Entry 7YMS (electron microscopy, 2.90 A resolution); this record covers chains C and D of the 6 polymer chains in the assembly.

Chain C:
Molecule: Capsid protein VP3
Source organism: Coxsackievirus A16
Notes: EC 3.4.22.29, 3.6.1.15, 3.4.22.28, 2.7.7.48
UniProtKB: A9LXZ4 (A9LXZ4_9ENTO); residues 1-242 here correspond to UniProt positions 324-565 (UniProt number = residue number + 323)
Amino-acid sequence (242 residues; each row starts with the number of its first residue):
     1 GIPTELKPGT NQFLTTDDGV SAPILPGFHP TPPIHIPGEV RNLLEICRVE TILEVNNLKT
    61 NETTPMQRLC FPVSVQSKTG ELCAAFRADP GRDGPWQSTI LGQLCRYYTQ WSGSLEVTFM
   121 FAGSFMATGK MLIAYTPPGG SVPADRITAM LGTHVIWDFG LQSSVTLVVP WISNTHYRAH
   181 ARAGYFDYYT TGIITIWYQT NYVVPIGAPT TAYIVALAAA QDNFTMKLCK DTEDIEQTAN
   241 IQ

Chain D:
Molecule: Capsid protein VP4
Source organism: Coxsackievirus A16
UniProtKB: A8TSC7 (A8TSC7_9ENTO); numbering as in UniProt (aligned over 1-69)
Amino-acid sequence (69 residues; row label = number of the first residue in the row):
     1 MGSQVSTQRS GSHENSNSAS EGSTINYTTI NYYKDAYAAS AGRQDMSQDP KRFTDPVMDV
    61 IHEMAPPLK
Not modelled in the structure: 1-11
Differences from the reference sequence: conflict Arg-52 (Lys in A8TSC7)

Interface between chain C and chain D:
Residue-residue contacts - 38 pairs, chain C then chain D:
  Asp-18(C) / Ser-40(D)
  Asp-18(C) / Ala-41(D)  hydrogen bond (side chain-backbone)
  Asp-18(C) / Gly-42(D)
  Val-20(C) / Ile-30(D)
  Val-20(C) / Tyr-33(D)  hydrophobic
  Val-20(C) / Ala-38(D)
  Ser-21(C) / Tyr-33(D)
  Ser-21(C) / Ala-38(D)
  Ala-22(C) / Tyr-33(D)  hydrophobic
  Pro-23(C) / Tyr-33(D)
  Pro-23(C) / Asp-35(D)
  Pro-23(C) / Tyr-37(D)
  Pro-23(C) / Ala-38(D)
  Leu-25(C) / Asp-35(D)
  Leu-25(C) / Tyr-37(D)  hydrogen bond (backbone-side chain)
  Gly-27(C) / Asn-15(D)
  Gly-27(C) / Asn-17(D)
  Gly-27(C) / Asp-35(D)  hydrogen bond (backbone-side chain)
  Phe-28(C) / Asn-17(D)
  His-29(C) / Asn-15(D)
  His-29(C) / Asn-17(D)
  Pro-30(C) / Asn-17(D)
  Pro-30(C) / Ser-18(D)
  Pro-33(C) / Glu-21(D)
  Glu-39(C) / Arg-52(D)  hydrogen bond (backbone-side chain)
  Glu-39(C) / Phe-53(D)
  Val-40(C) / Phe-53(D)  hydrophobic
  Arg-41(C) / Ser-47(D)
  Arg-41(C) / Asp-49(D)  salt bridge
  Arg-41(C) / Arg-52(D)
  Asn-42(C) / Gln-48(D)  hydrogen bond
  Glu-45(C) / Gln-48(D)
  Glu-45(C) / Asp-49(D)  hydrogen bond (side chain-backbone)
  Glu-45(C) / Phe-53(D)
  Arg-48(C) / Gln-48(D)
  Arg-48(C) / Thr-54(D)
  Gln-162(C) / Pro-66(D)
  Gln-162(C) / Leu-68(D)  hydrogen bond (side chain-backbone)
Also at the interface, not in a pair above, chain C (26 interface residues in all): Gly-19, Ile-24, Pro-26, Gly-38, Leu-44, Ile-46, Val-49, Leu-161
Also at the interface, not in a pair above, chain D (25 interface residues in all): Ser-16, Tyr-32, Ala-39, Pro-50, Pro-67

In short:
26 residues of chain C face 25 of chain D across their interface; the contacts include 7 hydrogen bonds and 1
salt bridge. Polar pairs include Arg-41(C)/Asp-49(D), Asp-18(C)/Ala-41(D) and Leu-25(C)/Tyr-37(D).
Here chain C is Capsid protein VP3 and chain D is Capsid protein VP4, both from Coxsackievirus A16. Entry 7YMS
(Cryo-EM structure of Coxsackievirus A16 in complex with a neutralizing antibody 9B5) was determined by
electron microscopy (same publication as 7YV2, 7YV7, 7YRF, 7YRH and 7Y7M).
